PDB entry 8PDE | X-ray diffraction, 2.40 A resolution | chains A and K of the 5 polymer chains in the assembly

== Chain A ==
Molecule: MEF2D protein
From: Homo sapiens
UniProt: Q05BX2 (Q05BX2_HUMAN); residue numbers follow UniProt; this construct covers 1-95
Sequence (95 residues; row label = number of the first residue in the row):
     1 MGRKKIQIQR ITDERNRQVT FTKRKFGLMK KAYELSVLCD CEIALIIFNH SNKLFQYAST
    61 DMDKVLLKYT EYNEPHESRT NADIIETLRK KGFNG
Disordered / not traced: 1, 93-95

== Chain K ==
Molecule: 14-nt DNA strand
Sequence (14 nucleotides; numbered 2 to 15; the number before each row is that of its first residue):
     2 AACTATTTAT AAGA

== Interface between chain A and chain K ==
Residue-residue contacts (9):
  Gly2(A) - DT7(K)  hydrogen bond to the base
  Gly2(A) - DT8(K)  hydrogen bond to the sugar
  Arg3(A) - DT5(K)  hydrogen bond to the sugar
  Arg3(A) - DA6(K)  hydrogen bond to the sugar
  Arg3(A) - DT7(K)  sugar contact
  Lys5(A) - DT8(K)  sugar contact
  Lys5(A) - DT9(K)  salt bridge to the phosphate
  Lys31(A) - DA10(K)  hydrogen bond to the phosphate
  Lys31(A) - DT11(K)  salt bridge to the phosphate
Also at the interface, not in a pair above, chain A (5 interface residues in all): Lys4

== Overview ==
5 residues of chain A and 7 residues of chain K are in contact, with 5 hydrogen bonds and 2 salt bridges.
Polar contacts include Gly2(A)-DT7(K), Gly2(A)-DT8(K) and Arg3(A)-DT5(K).
Chain A is MEF2D protein (Homo sapiens) and chain K is a 14-nt DNA strand; the structure, Crystal Structure of
the MADS-box/MEF2 Domain of MEF2D bound to dsDNA and HDAC4 deacetylase binding motif, was determined by X-ray
diffraction together with 8Q9N, 8Q9P, 8Q9Q, 8Q9R and 8C84 from the same study.
